Entry 2Y7L (X-ray diffraction, 1.49 A resolution); this record covers chains A and B.

[Chain A]
Molecule: Agglutinin-like ALS9 protein
From: Candida albicans
Notes: fragment: n-terminal domain, residues 18-328
UniProtKB: Q5A8T1 (Q5A8T1_CANAL); residues 1-311 here correspond to UniProt positions 18-328 (UniProt number = residue number + 17)
Amino-acid sequence (312 residues; numbered 0 to 311; the number before each row is that of its first residue; numbering starts at 0):
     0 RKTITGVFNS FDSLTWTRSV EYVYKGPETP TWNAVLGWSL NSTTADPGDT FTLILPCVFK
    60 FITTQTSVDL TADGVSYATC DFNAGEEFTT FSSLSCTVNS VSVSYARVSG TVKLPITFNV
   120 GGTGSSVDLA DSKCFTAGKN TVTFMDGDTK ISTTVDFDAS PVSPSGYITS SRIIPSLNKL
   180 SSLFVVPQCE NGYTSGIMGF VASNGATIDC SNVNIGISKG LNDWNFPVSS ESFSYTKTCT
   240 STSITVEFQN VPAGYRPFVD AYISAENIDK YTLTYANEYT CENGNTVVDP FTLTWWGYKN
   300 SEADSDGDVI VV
Construct notes: expression tag (0); conflict Thr51 (Asn68 in Q5A8T1), Val212 (Ile229 in Q5A8T1)
Disulfides: Cys56-Cys133, Cys79-Cys95, Cys188-Cys280, Cys209-Cys238

[Chain B]
Molecule: Fibrinogen gamma chain, isoform cra_a
UniProtKB: D3DP16 (D3DP16_HUMAN); residues 2-18 here correspond to UniProt positions 318-334 (UniProt number = residue number + 316)
Amino-acid sequence (17 residues; each row starts with the number of its first residue):
     2 GEGQQHHLGG AKQAGDV
Disordered / not traced: 2-11

[Interface between chain A and chain B]
Contacting residue pairs (34; chain A residue first):
  Val19(A) - Gly16(B)
  Val19(A) - Asp17(B)
  Glu20(A) - Gly16(B)
  Tyr21(A) - Gln14(B)
  Tyr21(A) - Ala15(B)
  Tyr21(A) - Gly16(B)
  Val22(A) - Gly16(B)
  Val22(A) - Val18(B)  hydrophobic
  Glu27(A) - Val18(B)
  Pro29(A) - Val18(B)
  Lys59(A) - Val18(B)  hydrogen bond (side chain-backbone)
  Ser170(A) - Asp17(B)  hydrogen bond
  Ser170(A) - Val18(B)  hydrogen bond (backbone-backbone)
  Arg171(A) - Val18(B)
  Ile172(A) - Asp17(B)
  Ile172(A) - Val18(B)  hydrogen bond (backbone-backbone)
  Leu179(A) - Asp17(B)
  Ile267(A) - Asp17(B)
  Thr291(A) - Ala12(B)  hydrogen bond (backbone-backbone)
  Thr291(A) - Lys13(B)  hydrogen bond (backbone-backbone)
  Leu292(A) - Lys13(B)
  Thr293(A) - Lys13(B)  hydrogen bond (backbone-backbone)
  Thr293(A) - Gln14(B)
  Thr293(A) - Ala15(B)  hydrogen bond (backbone-backbone)
  Trp294(A) - Ala15(B)
  Trp294(A) - Gly16(B)
  Trp294(A) - Asp17(B)
  Trp295(A) - Gln14(B)  hydrogen bond
  Trp295(A) - Ala15(B)  hydrogen bond (backbone-backbone)
  Trp295(A) - Gly16(B)
  Trp295(A) - Asp17(B)  hydrogen bond (backbone-backbone)
  Gly296(A) - Asp17(B)  hydrogen bond (backbone-side chain)
  Tyr297(A) - Asp17(B)
  Tyr297(A) - Val18(B)
Other interface residues (no listed pair), chain A (22 interface residues in all): Thr28, Ser169, Tyr270

[Overview]
22 residues of chain A and 7 residues of chain B are in contact; the contacts include 12 hydrogen bonds. Among
the polar pairs are Lys59(A)-Val18(B), Ser170(A)-Asp17(B) and Trp295(A)-Gln14(B).
Here chain A is Agglutinin-like ALS9 protein (Candida albicans) and chain B is Fibrinogen gamma chain, isoform
cra_a. Entry 2Y7L (Structure of N-terminal domain of Candida albicans Als9-2 in complex with human fibrinogen
gamma peptide) was determined by X-ray diffraction (same publication as 2Y7M, 2Y7N, 2Y7O and 2YLH).
